9OB8 - chain A; structure by X-ray diffraction, 1.40 A resolution.

# Chain A
Name: Fatty acid-binding protein, adipocyte
Source organism: Homo sapiens
UniProtKB: P15090 (FABP4_HUMAN); residues 0-131 here correspond to UniProt positions 1-132 (UniProt number = residue number + 1)
Amino-acid sequence (134 residues; numbered -2 to 131; the number before each row is that of its first residue; numbers below 1 keep their minus sign (Gly-2 is residue -2)):
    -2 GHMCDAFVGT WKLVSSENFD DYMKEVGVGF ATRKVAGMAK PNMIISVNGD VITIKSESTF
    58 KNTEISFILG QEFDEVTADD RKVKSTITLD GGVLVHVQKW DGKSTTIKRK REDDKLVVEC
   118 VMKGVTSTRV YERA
Sequence notes: expression tag (-2 to -1)
Ligand contacts: 8-anilino-1-naphthalene sulfonate (2AN): Phe16, Tyr19, Met20, Val23, Val25, Thr29, Ala33, Ala36, Pro38, Ser53, Ser55, Phe57, Lys58, Ala75, Asp76, Arg78, Ile104, Arg126

# Overview
Chain A binds 8-anilino-1-naphthalene sulfonate.
Chain A is Fatty acid-binding protein, adipocyte (Homo sapiens); the structure, Crystal structure of human
fatty acid binding protein 4 (FABP4) bound to 8-anilino-1-naphthalenesulfonic acid (ANS), was determined by
X-ray diffraction (same publication as 9MIW, 9MIZ, 9MP2 and 9OB7).
